5JWE - chains A and P of the 3 polymer chains in the assembly; structure by X-ray diffraction, 2.40 A resolution.

Chain A:
Name: H-2 class I histocompatibility antigen, D-B alpha chain
From: Mus musculus
UniProt: P01899 (HA11_MOUSE); residues 1-276 here correspond to UniProt positions 25-300 (UniProt number = residue number + 24)
Sequence (276 residues; row label = number of the first residue in the row):
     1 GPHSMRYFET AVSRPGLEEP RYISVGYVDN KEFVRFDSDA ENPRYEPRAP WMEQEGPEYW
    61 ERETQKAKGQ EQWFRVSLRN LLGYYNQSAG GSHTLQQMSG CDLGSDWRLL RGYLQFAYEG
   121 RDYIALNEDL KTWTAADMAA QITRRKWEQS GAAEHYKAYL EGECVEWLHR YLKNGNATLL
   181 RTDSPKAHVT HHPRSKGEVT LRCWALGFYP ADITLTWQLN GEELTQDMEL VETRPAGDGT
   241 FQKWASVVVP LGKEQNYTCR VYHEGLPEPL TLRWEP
Cystine bridges: Cys101-Cys164, Cys203-Cys259
What the authors report for this chain:
  - specificity-determining residues: Glu9 (proposed by the authors, not directly observed)

Chain P:
Name: Pre-glycoprotein polyprotein GP complex
UniProt: P09991 (GLYC_LYCVA); residues 1-10 here correspond to UniProt positions 92-101 (UniProt number = residue number + 91)
Sequence (10 residues; numbered 1 to 10; the number before each row is that of its first residue):
     1 CSANNSHHYI
Swiss-Prot annotation at these positions:
  - glycosylation: Asn4 (N-linked (GlcNAc...) asparagine)

Chain A / chain P interface:
Pairs across the interface (45):
  Met5(A) - Cys1(P)
  Tyr7(A) - Cys1(P)  hydrogen bond (side chain-backbone)
  Tyr7(A) - Ser2(P)  hydrogen bond (side chain-backbone)
  Glu9(A) - Ala3(P)
  Tyr45(A) - Ser2(P)
  Glu63(A) - Cys1(P)
  Glu63(A) - Ser2(P)  hydrogen bond
  Lys66(A) - Cys1(P)  hydrogen bond
  Lys66(A) - Ser2(P)  hydrogen bond (side chain-backbone)
  Gln70(A) - Ala3(P)
  Gln70(A) - Asn4(P)
  Gln70(A) - Asn5(P)  hydrogen bond (side chain-backbone)
  Trp73(A) - Asn5(P)  hydrogen bond (side chain-backbone)
  Trp73(A) - Ser6(P)
  Trp73(A) - His8(P)  hydrogen bond (side chain-backbone)
  Trp73(A) - Tyr9(P)
  Trp73(A) - Ile10(P)  hydrophobic
  Val76(A) - Tyr9(P)  hydrophobic
  Ser77(A) - Tyr9(P)
  Ser77(A) - Ile10(P)  hydrogen bond (side chain-backbone)
  Asn80(A) - Ile10(P)  hydrogen bond (side chain-backbone)
  Leu81(A) - Ile10(P)  hydrophobic
  Tyr84(A) - Ile10(P)  hydrogen bond (side chain-backbone)
  Gln97(A) - Asn5(P)  hydrogen bond
  Ser99(A) - Ala3(P)
  Tyr123(A) - Ile10(P)  hydrophobic
  Thr143(A) - Ile10(P)  hydrogen bond (side chain-backbone)
  Lys146(A) - Tyr9(P)  hydrogen bond (side chain-backbone)
  Lys146(A) - Ile10(P)  hydrogen bond (side chain-backbone)
  Trp147(A) - His8(P)
  Trp147(A) - Tyr9(P)  hydrogen bond (side chain-backbone)
  Trp147(A) - Ile10(P)  hydrophobic
  Ser150(A) - His8(P)  hydrogen bond
  Ala152(A) - His8(P)
  His155(A) - Asn4(P)  hydrogen bond (side chain-backbone)
  His155(A) - Ser6(P)
  His155(A) - His8(P)
  Tyr156(A) - Asn4(P)
  Tyr156(A) - Asn5(P)  hydrogen bond
  Tyr159(A) - Cys1(P)  hydrogen bond (side chain-backbone)
  Tyr159(A) - Ser2(P)
  Tyr159(A) - Ala3(P)
  Glu163(A) - Cys1(P)
  Trp167(A) - Cys1(P)  hydrophobic
  Tyr171(A) - Cys1(P)  hydrogen bond (side chain-backbone)
Interface residues without a listed pair, chain A (31 interface residues in all): Tyr59, Phe74, Phe116, Gly151
Interface residues without a listed pair, chain P (10 interface residues in all): His7
Interface features reported in the paper:
  - pairs named by the authors: Gln70(A)-Asn5(P) (hydrogen bond), Trp73(A)-Ile10(P) (hydrophobic contact), Ser77(A)-Ile10(P) (hydrogen bond), Asn80(A)-Ile10(P) (hydrogen bond), Leu81(A)-Ile10(P) (hydrophobic contact), Tyr84(A)-Ile10(P) (hydrogen bond), Gln97(A)-Asn5(P) (hydrogen bond), Phe116(A)-Ile10(P) (hydrophobic contact), Thr143(A)-Ile10(P) (hydrogen bond), Lys146(A)-Ile10(P) (hydrogen bond), Trp147(A)-Ile10(P) (hydrophobic contact), His155(A)-Asn5(P), Tyr156(A)-Asn5(P) (hydrogen bond)

In short:
Chain A and chain P form an interface of 31 and 10 residues respectively, with 21 hydrogen bonds. Among the
polar pairs are Tyr7(A)-Cys1(P), Tyr7(A)-Ser2(P) and Glu63(A)-Ser2(P). The authors report hydrogen bonds
between Gln70(A) and Asn5(P), Ser77(A) and Ile10(P) and Asn80(A) and Ile10(P) among others; hydrophobic
contacts between Trp73(A) and Ile10(P), Leu81(A) and Ile10(P) and Phe116(A) and Ile10(P) among others; a
contact between His155(A) and Asn5(P). From the paper: the specificity determinant Glu9(A).
Chain A is H-2 class I histocompatibility antigen, D-B alpha chain (Mus musculus) and chain P is
Pre-glycoprotein polyprotein GP complex; the structure, Crystal structure of H-2Db in complex with the
LCMV-derived GP92-101 peptide, was determined by X-ray diffraction together with 5JWD from the same study.
